PDB entry 3CJR | X-ray diffraction, 2.05 A resolution | chains A and B

Chain A:
Protein: Ribosomal protein L11 methyltransferase
From: Thermus thermophilus
Notes: EC 2.1.1.-
UniProt: Q84BQ9 (PRMA_THET8); numbering as in UniProt (aligned over 1-254)
Sequence (254 residues; row label = number of the first residue in the row):
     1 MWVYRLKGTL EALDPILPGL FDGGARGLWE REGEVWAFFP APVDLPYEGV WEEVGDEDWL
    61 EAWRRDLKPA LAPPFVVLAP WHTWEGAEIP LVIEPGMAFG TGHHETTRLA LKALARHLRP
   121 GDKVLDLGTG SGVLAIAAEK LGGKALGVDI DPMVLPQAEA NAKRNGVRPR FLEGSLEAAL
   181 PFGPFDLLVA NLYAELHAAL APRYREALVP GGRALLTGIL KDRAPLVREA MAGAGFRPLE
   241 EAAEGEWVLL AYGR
Not modelled in the structure: 55-59
Curated features (UniProtKB/Swiss-Prot):
  - binding site (S-adenosyl-L-methionine): T107, G128, D149, S175, N191
Small-molecule neighbours: sinefungin (SFG): F99, G100, T107, D126, L127, G128, T129, G130, V133, L134, V148, D149, I150, D151, G174, S175, N191, L192, L196

Chain B:
Protein: 50S ribosomal protein L11
From: Thermus thermophilus
UniProt: P36238 (RL11_THETH); residue numbers follow UniProt; this construct covers 1-147
Sequence (147 residues; numbered 1 to 147; the number before each row is that of its first residue):
     1 MKKVVAVVKL QLPAGKATPA PPVGPALGQH GANIMEFVAA FNAATANMGD AIVPVEITIY
    61 ADRSFTFVTK TPPASYLIRK AAGLEKGAHK PGREKVGRIT WEQVLEIAKQ KMPDLNTTDL
   121 EAAARMIAGS ARSMGVEVVG APEVKDA
Not modelled in the structure: 80-98, 138-147
Construct notes: engineered mutation A39 (Lys in P36238)

Interface between chain A and chain B:
Residue-residue contacts - 39 pairs, chain A then chain B:
  M1(A) - A20(B)  hydrophobic
  M1(A) - P21(B)
  L10(A) - Q11(B)
  D14(A) - P73(B)
  D14(A) - S75(B)  hydrogen bond (backbone-side chain)
  L17(A) - Q11(B)
  P18(A) - S75(B)
  P18(A) - R79(B)
  F21(A) - Q11(B)
  F21(A) - I52(B)  hydrophobic
  D22(A) - R79(B)  salt bridge
  R26(A) - P13(B)
  G27(A) - Q11(B)
  G27(A) - P22(B)
  L28(A) - L10(B)
  L28(A) - Q11(B)  hydrogen bond (backbone-backbone)
  L28(A) - P22(B)
  W29(A) - V8(B)
  W29(A) - K9(B)
  W29(A) - L10(B)
  W29(A) - P22(B)  hydrophobic
  W29(A) - P25(B)  hydrophobic
  W29(A) - A26(B)  hydrophobic
  W29(A) - Q29(B)
  E30(A) - K9(B)  hydrogen bond (backbone-backbone)
  R31(A) - Q29(B)
  F38(A) - P21(B)  hydrophobic
  F38(A) - P22(B)  hydrophobic
  H104(A) - A39(B)
  Y193(A) - A46(B)  hydrophobic
  E195(A) - N47(B)
  L220(A) - A43(B)  hydrophobic
  L220(A) - A44(B)
  R223(A) - A43(B)
  R223(A) - A44(B)  hydrogen bond (side chain-backbone)
  E246(A) - A40(B)
  W247(A) - A39(B)
  W247(A) - A40(B)  hydrophobic
  W247(A) - A43(B)  hydrophobic
Also at the interface, not in a pair above, chain A (26 interface residues in all): P15, W63, M97, F99, G218
Also at the interface, not in a pair above, chain B (27 interface residues in all): L12, P19, M35, A74, Y76, M134

Overview:
The interface between chain A and chain B involves 26 residues on one side and 27 on the other, with 4
hydrogen bonds and 1 salt bridge. Polar contacts include D22(A)-R79(B), D14(A)-S75(B) and R223(A)-A44(B).
Ligands of chain A: sinefungin.
Here chain A is Ribosomal protein L11 methyltransferase and chain B is 50S ribosomal protein L11, both from
Thermus thermophilus. Entry 3CJR (Ribosomal protein L11 methyltransferase (PrmA) in complex with ribosomal
protein L11 (K39A) and inhibitor Sinefungin) was determined by X-ray diffraction (same publication as 3CJQ,
3CJS and 3CJT).
